PDB entry 3VHM | X-ray diffraction, 2.00 A resolution | chains A and C of the 4 polymer chains in the assembly

# Chain A (and C)
Protein: Avidin
From: Gallus gallus
Notes: chain C of this document is another copy of the same molecule, construct and numbering; everything in this record applies to it too
UniProtKB: P02701 (AVID_CHICK); residues 1-123 here correspond to UniProt positions 25-147 (UniProt number = residue number + 24)
Chain sequence (123 residues; row label = number of the first residue in the row):
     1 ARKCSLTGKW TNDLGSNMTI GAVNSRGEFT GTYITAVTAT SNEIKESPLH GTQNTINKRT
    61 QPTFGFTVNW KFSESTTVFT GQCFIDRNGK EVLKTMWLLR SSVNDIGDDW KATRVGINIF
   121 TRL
Disulfide bonds: C4-C83
Covalently attached groups: N-acetylglucosamine (NAG) linked to N17
Residues lining bound ligands: NPK (5-[(3aS,4R,6aR)-1-{[(1R)-1-(6-nitro-1,3-benzodioxol-5-yl)ethoxy]carbonyl}-2-oxohexahydro-1H-thieno[3,4-d]imidazol-4-yl]pentanoic acid): N12, D13, L14, S16, Y33, T35, V37, T38, A39, T40, W70, F72, S73, S75, T77, F79, W97, L99, I117, N118, I119
Curated features (UniProtKB/Swiss-Prot):
  - binding site (biotin): Y33
  - glycosylation: N17 (N-linked (GlcNAc...) asparagine)

# How chain A and chain C interact
Residue-residue contacts (20):
  V37(A) with W110(C)
  T38(A) with W110(C); K111(C)
  A39(A) with W110(C)
  W97(A) with W110(C)
  L99(A) with W110(C), hydrophobic
  W110(A) with V37(C); T38(C); A39(C); W97(C); L99(C), hydrophobic
  K111(A) with R114(C), hydrogen bond (backbone-side chain)
  T113(A) with R114(C); V115(C), hydrogen bond (backbone-backbone)
  R114(A) with K111(C), hydrogen bond (side chain-backbone); T113(C); R114(C)
  V115(A) with L98(C), hydrophobic; T113(C), hydrogen bond (backbone-backbone); V115(C), hydrophobic
Other interface residues (no listed pair), chain A (11 interface residues in all): L98

# Summary
The chain A/chain C interface involves 11 residues from each chain, with 4 hydrogen bonds. Polar contacts
include K111(A)-R114(C) and T113(A)-V115(C). Bound to chain A: compound NPK. Covalently linked
N-acetylglucosamine: at N17(A). Curated annotation (UniProt) lists biotin-binding residue Y33(A) on chain A.
Chain A and chain C are both Avidin (Gallus gallus); the structure, Crystal structure of NPC-biotin-avidin
complex, was determined by X-ray diffraction, deposited together with 3VGW, 3VHH and 3VHI.
